1A35 - chains D and A of the 3 polymer chains in the assembly; structure by X-ray diffraction, 2.50 A resolution.

Chain D:
Molecule: 22-nt DNA strand
Sequence (22 nucleotides; row label = number of the first residue in the row):
   101 AAAAATUUUU CUAAGTCTTT UT
Modified / non-standard residues: BRU (5-bromo-2'-deoxyuridine-5'-monophosphate) at position 107, BRU (5-bromo-2'-deoxyuridine-5'-monophosphate) at position 108, BRU (5-bromo-2'-deoxyuridine-5'-monophosphate) at position 109, BRU (5-bromo-2'-deoxyuridine-5'-monophosphate) at position 110, BRU (5-bromo-2'-deoxyuridine-5'-monophosphate) at position 112, BRU (5-bromo-2'-deoxyuridine-5'-monophosphate) at position 121

Chain A:
Protein: Protein (DNA topoisomerase I)
Source organism: Homo sapiens
Notes: EC 5.99.1.2; fragment: core domain and c-terminal domain
Reference sequence: P11387 (TOP1_HUMAN); numbering as in UniProt (aligned over 175-765)
Sequence (591 residues; row label = number of the first residue in the row):
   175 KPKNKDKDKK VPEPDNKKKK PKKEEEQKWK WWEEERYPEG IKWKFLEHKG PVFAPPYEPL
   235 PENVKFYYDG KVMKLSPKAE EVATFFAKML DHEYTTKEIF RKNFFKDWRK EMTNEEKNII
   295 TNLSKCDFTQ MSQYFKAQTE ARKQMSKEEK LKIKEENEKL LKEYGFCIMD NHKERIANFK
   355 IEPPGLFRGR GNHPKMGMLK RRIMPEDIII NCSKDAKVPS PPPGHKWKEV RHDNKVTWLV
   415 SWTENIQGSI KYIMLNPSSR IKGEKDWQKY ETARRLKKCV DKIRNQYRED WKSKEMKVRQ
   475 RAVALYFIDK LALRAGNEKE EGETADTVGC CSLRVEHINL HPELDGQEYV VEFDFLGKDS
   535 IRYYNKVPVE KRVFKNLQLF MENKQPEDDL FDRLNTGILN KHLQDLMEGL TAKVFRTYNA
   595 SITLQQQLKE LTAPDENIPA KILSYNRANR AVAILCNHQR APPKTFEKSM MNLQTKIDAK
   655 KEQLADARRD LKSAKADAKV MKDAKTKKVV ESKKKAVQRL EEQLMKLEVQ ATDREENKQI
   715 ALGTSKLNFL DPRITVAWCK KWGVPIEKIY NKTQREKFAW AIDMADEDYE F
Not modelled in the structure: 175-214, 636-712
Construct notes: engineered mutation Phe-723 (Tyr in P11387)
Curated features (UniProtKB/Swiss-Prot):
  - region (Interaction with DNA): Lys-425, Tyr-426, Arg-488 to Lys-493, Thr-585 to Lys-587
  - site (Interaction with DNA): Arg-316, Arg-364, Trp-412, Lys-443, Thr-501, Lys-532, Asn-574, His-632, Lys-650
  - modified residue: Lys-280 (N6-acetyllysine), Ser-506 (Phosphoserine)
  - cross-link (Glycyl lysine isopeptide (Lys-Gly)): Lys-204 (interchain with G-Cter in SUMO2), Lys-336 (interchain with G-Cter in SUMO2), Lys-549 (interchain with G-Cter in SUMO2), Lys-642 (interchain with G-Cter in SUMO2), Lys-700 (interchain with G-Cter in SUMO2), Lys-712 (interchain with G-Cter in SUMO2)
  - natural variant: Lys-326 (K326R: In breast cancer), Met-370 (M370T: In CPT-resistant leukemia), Asp-533 (D533G: In CPT-resistant leukemia), Asn-722 (N722S: In CPT-resistant leukemia), Thr-729 (T729A: In CPT-resistant lung cancer)
  - mutagenesis: Lys-532 (K532A: Almost abolishes enzyme activity; K532R: Strongly reduced enzyme activity)

Chain D / chain A interface:
Pairs across the interface - 39 pairs, chain D then chain A:
  DA101(D) / Lys-321(A)  hydrogen bond to the phosphate
  BRU_108(D) / Asn-745(A)  phosphate contact
  BRU_109(D) / Asn-745(A)  phosphate contact
  BRU_109(D) / Thr-747(A)  hydrogen bond to the phosphate
  BRU_110(D) / Arg-349(A)  salt bridge to the phosphate
  DC111(D) / Lys-354(A)  salt bridge to the phosphate
  BRU_112(D) / Asn-352(A)  base contact
  BRU_112(D) / Glu-356(A)  phosphate contact
  BRU_112(D) / Pro-357(A)  phosphate contact
  BRU_112(D) / Lys-374(A)  sugar contact
  DA113(D) / Glu-356(A)  phosphate contact
  DA113(D) / Phe-361(A)  phosphate contact
  DA113(D) / Arg-362(A)  sugar contact
  DA113(D) / Arg-364(A)  phosphate contact
  DA113(D) / Lys-374(A)  salt bridge to the phosphate
  DA113(D) / Lys-425(A)  salt bridge to the phosphate
  DA114(D) / Phe-361(A)  phosphate contact
  DA114(D) / Gly-363(A)  phosphate contact
  DA114(D) / Arg-364(A)  hydrogen bond to the phosphate
  DA114(D) / His-367(A)  salt bridge to the phosphate
  DA114(D) / Lys-532(A)  phosphate contact
  DA114(D) / Asp-533(A)  sugar contact
  DG115(D) / Arg-488(A)  phosphate contact
  DG115(D) / Lys-493(A)  sugar contact
  DG115(D) / Thr-501(A)  hydrogen bond to the phosphate
  DG115(D) / Lys-532(A)  phosphate contact
  DG115(D) / Asp-533(A)  hydrogen bond to the phosphate
  DT116(D) / Arg-488(A)  phosphate contact
  DT116(D) / Ala-489(A)  hydrogen bond to the phosphate
  DT116(D) / Gly-490(A)  hydrogen bond to the phosphate
  DT116(D) / Asn-491(A)  hydrogen bond to the phosphate
  DT116(D) / Lys-493(A)  base contact
  DT116(D) / Lys-587(A)  phosphate contact
  DC117(D) / Ala-489(A)  phosphate contact
  DC117(D) / Asn-491(A)  base contact
  DC117(D) / Asn-574(A)  hydrogen bond to the phosphate
  DC117(D) / Thr-585(A)  hydrogen bond to the phosphate
  DC117(D) / Ala-586(A)  hydrogen bond to the phosphate
  DC117(D) / Lys-587(A)  hydrogen bond to the phosphate
Interface residues without a listed pair, chain D (13 interface residues in all): DA103, DT118
Interface residues without a listed pair, chain A (31 interface residues in all): Gln-318, Gly-531, Ser-534, Gln-578

Summary:
13 residues of chain D face 31 of chain A across their interface, with 12 hydrogen bonds and 5 salt bridges.
Polar contacts include DA101(D)/Lys-321(A), BRU_109(D)/Thr-747(A) and DA114(D)/Arg-364(A). From UniProt: one
mutagenesis site on chain A.
Here chain D is a 22-nt DNA strand and chain A is Protein (DNA topoisomerase I) (Homo sapiens). Entry 1A35
(Human topoisomerase I/DNA complex) was determined by X-ray diffraction, deposited together with 1A31.
